Entry 1V2E (X-ray diffraction, 2.60 A resolution); this record covers chains A and B.

[Chain A (and B)]
Name: Glutamine Aminotransferase
Source organism: Thermus thermophilus
Notes: EC 2.6.1.15; chain B of this document is another copy of the same molecule, construct and numbering; everything in this record applies to it too
UniProtKB: Q75WK2 (Q75WK2_THETH); numbering as in UniProt (aligned over 1-381)
Sequence (381 residues; row label = number of the first residue in the row):
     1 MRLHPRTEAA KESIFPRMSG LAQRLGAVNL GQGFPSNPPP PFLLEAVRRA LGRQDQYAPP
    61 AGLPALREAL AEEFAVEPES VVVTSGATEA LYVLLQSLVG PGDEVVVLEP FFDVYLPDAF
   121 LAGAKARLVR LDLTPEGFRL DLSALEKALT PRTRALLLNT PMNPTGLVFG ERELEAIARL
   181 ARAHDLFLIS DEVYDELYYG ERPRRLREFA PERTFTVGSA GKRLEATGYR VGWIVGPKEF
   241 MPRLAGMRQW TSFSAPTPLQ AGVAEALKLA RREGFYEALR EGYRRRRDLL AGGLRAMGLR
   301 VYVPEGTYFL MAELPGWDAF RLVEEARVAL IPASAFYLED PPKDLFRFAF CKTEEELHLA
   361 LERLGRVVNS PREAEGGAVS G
Unresolved in the structure: 369-381 (chain B: 368-381)
Covalent attachments: pyridoxal phosphate (PLP) linked to Lys222
Residues lining bound ligands:
  - 4-(methylsulfanyl)-2-oxobutanoic acid (KMT): Phe15, Gly31, Gln32, Gly33, Phe112, Asn163, Tyr194, Phe309, Arg347
  - pyridoxal phosphate (PLP): Gly86, Ala87, Thr88, Leu91, Phe112, Tyr115, Asn159, Asn163, Asp191, Val193, Tyr194, Ser219, Thr227, Arg230

[Chain A / chain B interface]
Contacting residue pairs (150; chain A residue first):
  Met1(A) - Asp185(B)  hydrogen bond (backbone-side chain)
  Met1(A) - Leu186(B)
  Met1(A) - Phe187(B)  hydrophobic
  Met1(A) - Arg213(B)  hydrogen bond
  Leu3(A) - Ser97(B)
  Leu3(A) - Leu98(B)  hydrophobic
  Leu3(A) - Arg243(B)
  His4(A) - Ser97(B)  hydrogen bond (backbone-backbone)
  His4(A) - Val99(B)
  His4(A) - Gly100(B)
  His4(A) - Pro101(B)
  His4(A) - Asp103(B)
  Arg6(A) - Gln96(B)  hydrogen bond (side chain-backbone)
  Arg6(A) - Val99(B)  hydrogen bond (side chain-backbone)
  Arg6(A) - Gly100(B)
  Arg6(A) - Ala122(B)  hydrogen bond (side chain-backbone)
  Thr7(A) - Ser97(B)
  Thr7(A) - Arg243(B)
  Ala9(A) - Trp250(B)  hydrogen bond (backbone-side chain)
  Ala10(A) - Arg243(B)
  Ala10(A) - Gly246(B)
  Ala10(A) - Met247(B)
  Ala10(A) - Trp250(B)
  Lys11(A) - Gln249(B)
  Lys11(A) - Trp250(B)
  Glu12(A) - Gln249(B)
  Ser13(A) - Gln249(B)  hydrogen bond (backbone-side chain)
  Pro16(A) - Pro60(B)
  Gln32(A) - Tyr57(B)
  Gln32(A) - Phe253(B)
  Gly33(A) - Tyr57(B)
  Phe34(A) - Gln56(B)
  Pro35(A) - Gln56(B)
  Asn37(A) - Gln56(B)  hydrogen bond (backbone-side chain)
  Pro38(A) - Gly52(B)
  Pro39(A) - Asp55(B)
  Leu44(A) - Gly52(B)
  Val47(A) - Leu51(B)  hydrophobic
  Arg48(A) - Arg48(B)  hydrogen bond (side chain-backbone)
  Leu51(A) - Val47(B)  hydrophobic
  Leu51(A) - Tyr229(B)
  Gly52(A) - Pro38(B)
  Gly52(A) - Leu44(B)
  Asp55(A) - Pro38(B)
  Asp55(A) - Pro39(B)
  Asp55(A) - Ala226(B)
  Asp55(A) - Thr227(B)
  Asp55(A) - Gly228(B)  hydrogen bond (backbone-backbone)
  Asp55(A) - Tyr229(B)  hydrogen bond
  Gln56(A) - Pro35(B)
  Gln56(A) - Asn37(B)
  Gln56(A) - Glu225(B)  hydrogen bond (side chain-backbone)
  Gln56(A) - Thr227(B)  hydrogen bond
  Gln56(A) - Gly228(B)
  Tyr57(A) - Gln32(B)
  Tyr57(A) - Gly33(B)
  Tyr57(A) - Phe34(B)  hydrophobic
  Tyr57(A) - Lys222(B)
  Tyr57(A) - Thr227(B)  hydrogen bond (backbone-side chain)
  Tyr57(A) - Gly228(B)
  Tyr57(A) - Arg230(B)
  Pro60(A) - Pro16(B)
  Ser85(A) - Ser252(B)
  Thr88(A) - Gln249(B)
  Thr88(A) - Trp250(B)
  Thr88(A) - Thr251(B)
  Thr88(A) - Ser252(B)
  Thr88(A) - Phe253(B)
  Glu89(A) - Thr251(B)  hydrogen bond (backbone-backbone)
  Tyr92(A) - Tyr92(B)  hydrogen bond
  Tyr92(A) - Gln96(B)
  Tyr92(A) - Trp250(B)
  Gln96(A) - Arg6(B)  hydrogen bond (backbone-side chain)
  Gln96(A) - Tyr92(B)  hydrogen bond
  Ser97(A) - Leu3(B)
  Ser97(A) - His4(B)  hydrogen bond (backbone-backbone)
  Ser97(A) - Thr7(B)
  Leu98(A) - Leu3(B)  hydrophobic
  Val99(A) - His4(B)
  Val99(A) - Arg6(B)  hydrogen bond (backbone-side chain)
  Gly100(A) - His4(B)
  Gly100(A) - Arg6(B)
  Pro101(A) - His4(B)
  Asp103(A) - His4(B)
  Asp113(A) - Trp250(B)
  Val114(A) - Trp250(B)  hydrophobic
  Pro117(A) - Trp250(B)
  Asp118(A) - Trp250(B)
  Ala122(A) - Arg6(B)  hydrogen bond (backbone-side chain)
  Arg154(A) - Arg2(B)
  Asp185(A) - Met1(B)  hydrogen bond (side chain-backbone)
  Leu186(A) - Met1(B)
  Phe187(A) - Arg2(B)
  Arg213(A) - Met1(B)
  Lys222(A) - Tyr57(B)
  Glu225(A) - Gln56(B)  hydrogen bond (backbone-side chain)
  Ala226(A) - Asp55(B)
  Ala226(A) - Gln56(B)
  Thr227(A) - Asp55(B)
  Thr227(A) - Gln56(B)  hydrogen bond
  Thr227(A) - Tyr57(B)  hydrogen bond (side chain-backbone)
  Gly228(A) - Asp55(B)  hydrogen bond (backbone-backbone)
  Gly228(A) - Gln56(B)
  Gly228(A) - Tyr57(B)
  Gly228(A) - Pro256(B)
  Gly228(A) - Thr257(B)  hydrogen bond (backbone-backbone)
  Tyr229(A) - Leu51(B)
  Tyr229(A) - Asp55(B)  hydrogen bond
  Tyr229(A) - Pro258(B)  hydrophobic
  Arg230(A) - Tyr57(B)
  Arg230(A) - Ser252(B)  hydrogen bond (side chain-backbone)
  Arg230(A) - Phe253(B)
  Arg230(A) - Ser254(B)  hydrogen bond (side chain-backbone)
  Arg230(A) - Ala255(B)
  Arg230(A) - Pro256(B)
  Phe240(A) - Leu3(B)  hydrophobic
  Arg243(A) - Leu3(B)
  Arg243(A) - Thr7(B)  hydrogen bond (side chain-backbone)
  Arg243(A) - Ala10(B)
  Arg243(A) - Lys11(B)
  Gly246(A) - Ala10(B)
  Met247(A) - Ala10(B)  hydrophobic
  Gln249(A) - Lys11(B)
  Gln249(A) - Glu12(B)
  Gln249(A) - Ser13(B)  hydrogen bond
  Trp250(A) - Ala9(B)  hydrogen bond (side chain-backbone)
  Trp250(A) - Lys11(B)
  Trp250(A) - Thr88(B)
  Trp250(A) - Tyr92(B)
  Trp250(A) - Asp113(B)
  Trp250(A) - Pro117(B)
  Trp250(A) - Asp118(B)
  Trp250(A) - Leu121(B)
  Thr251(A) - Thr88(B)
  Thr251(A) - Glu89(B)  hydrogen bond (backbone-backbone)
  Ser252(A) - Ser85(B)
  Ser252(A) - Thr88(B)
  Ser252(A) - Arg230(B)  hydrogen bond (backbone-side chain)
  Phe253(A) - Ser13(B)
  Phe253(A) - Gln32(B)
  Phe253(A) - Thr88(B)
  Phe253(A) - Arg230(B)
  Ser254(A) - Arg230(B)  hydrogen bond (backbone-side chain)
  Ala255(A) - Arg230(B)
  Pro256(A) - Gly228(B)
  Pro256(A) - Arg230(B)
  Pro256(A) - Pro256(B)  hydrophobic
  Pro256(A) - Leu259(B)  hydrophobic
  Thr257(A) - Gly228(B)  hydrogen bond (backbone-backbone)
  Pro258(A) - Tyr229(B)  hydrophobic
Other interface residues (no listed pair), chain A (74 interface residues in all): Arg2, Leu121, Glu212, Pro242, Leu259
Other interface residues (no listed pair), chain B (74 interface residues in all): Glu8, Val114, Glu212, Phe240, Pro242

[In short]
The chain A/chain B interface involves 74 residues from each chain; the contacts include 38 hydrogen bonds.
Polar pairs include Met1(A)-Asp185(B), Met1(A)-Arg213(B) and Arg6(A)-Gln96(B). Ligands of chain A:
4-(methylsulfanyl)-2-oxobutanoic acid. Pyridoxal phosphate is covalently linked to Lys222(A).
Both chains are Glutamine Aminotransferase (Thermus thermophilus). Entry 1V2E (Crystal Structure of T.th HB8
Glutamine Aminotransferase complex with a-keto-g-methylthiobutyrate) was determined by X-ray diffraction,
deposited together with 1V2D and 1V2F.
